7MGS - chains A and B; structure by X-ray diffraction, 1.84 A resolution.

# Chain A
Protein: 3C-like proteinase
From: Severe acute respiratory syndrome coronavirus 2
Notes: EC 3.4.22.69
Reference sequence: P0DTD1 (R1AB_SARS2); residues 1-306 here correspond to UniProt positions 3264-3569 (UniProt number = residue number + 3263)
Chain sequence (306 residues; numbered 1 to 306; the number before each row is that of its first residue):
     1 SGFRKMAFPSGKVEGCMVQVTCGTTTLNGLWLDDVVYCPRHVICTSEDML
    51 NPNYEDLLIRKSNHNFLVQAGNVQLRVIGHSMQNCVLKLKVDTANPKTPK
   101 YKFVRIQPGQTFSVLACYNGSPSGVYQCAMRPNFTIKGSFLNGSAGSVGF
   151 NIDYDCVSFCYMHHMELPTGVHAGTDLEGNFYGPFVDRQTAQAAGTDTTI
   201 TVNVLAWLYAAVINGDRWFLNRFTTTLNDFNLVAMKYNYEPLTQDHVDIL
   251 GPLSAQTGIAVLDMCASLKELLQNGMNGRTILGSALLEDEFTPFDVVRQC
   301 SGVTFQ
Disordered / not traced: 306
Sequence notes: engineered mutation A145 (Cys3408 in P0DTD1)
UniProt features mapped onto this chain:
  - active site: H41 (For 3CL-PRO activity)
  - site: Q306 (Cleavage)
  - cross-link (Glycyl lysine isopeptide (Lys-Gly)): K5 (interchain with G-Cter in ubiquitin), K90 (interchain with G-Cter in ubiquitin)
Reported in the primary citation:
  - catalytic residues: G143, A145
  - binding site for Ser-ala-val-leu-gln-ser-gly-phe (chain B): M49, F140, N142, H163, M165, Q189
  - mutagenesis - C145A: abolished catalytic activity with Ser-ala-val-leu-gln-ser-gly-phe (chain B)

# Chain B
Protein: Ser-ala-val-leu-gln-ser-gly-phe
Chain sequence (9 residues; each row starts with the number of its first residue):
   524 SAVLQSGFR
Disordered / not traced: 532

# Chain A / chain B interface
Contacting residue pairs (41; chain A residue first):
  T24(A) with G530(B); F531(B)
  T25(A) with S529(B); G530(B)
  T26(A) with S529(B); G530(B), hydrogen bond (backbone-backbone); F531(B)
  H41(A) with L527(B); Q528(B); S529(B), hydrogen bond (side chain-backbone)
  M49(A) with L527(B), hydrophobic; S529(B)
  Y54(A) with L527(B)
  F140(A) with Q528(B), hydrogen bond (backbone-side chain)
  L141(A) with Q528(B)
  N142(A) with Q528(B); S529(B), hydrogen bond (side chain-backbone)
  G143(A) with Q528(B), hydrogen bond (backbone-backbone); S529(B), hydrogen bond (backbone-backbone); G530(B)
  S144(A) with Q528(B), hydrogen bond (backbone-backbone)
  A145(A) with Q528(B), hydrogen bond (backbone-backbone); S529(B)
  H163(A) with Q528(B), hydrogen bond
  H164(A) with L527(B); Q528(B), hydrogen bond (backbone-backbone)
  M165(A) with V526(B); L527(B), hydrophobic
  E166(A) with A525(B); V526(B), hydrogen bond (backbone-backbone); Q528(B)
  L167(A) with A525(B), hydrophobic
  P168(A) with S524(B)
  H172(A) with Q528(B)
  D187(A) with L527(B)
  R188(A) with A525(B)
  Q189(A) with S524(B); A525(B)
  T190(A) with S524(B); A525(B), hydrogen bond (backbone-backbone)
  Q192(A) with A525(B)
Other interface residues (no listed pair), chain A (26 interface residues in all): L27, A191
The authors on this interface:
  - specific contacts: M49(A)-L527(B), F140(A)-Q528(B) (backbone contact), N142(A)-Q528(B) (water-mediated contact), N142(A)-S529(B) (hydrogen bond), N142(A)-G530(B) (backbone contact), G143(A)-Q528(B) (backbone contact), G143(A)-G530(B) (backbone contact), A145(A)-Q528(B) (backbone contact), H163(A)-Q528(B) (hydrogen bond), M165(A)-L527(B), Q189(A)-L527(B) (water-mediated contact)

# Overview
26 residues of chain A face 8 of chain B across their interface; the contacts include 12 hydrogen bonds. Among
the polar pairs are H41(A)-S529(B), F140(A)-Q528(B) and N142(A)-S529(B). The paper describes contacts between
M49(A) and L527(B) and M165(A) and L527(B); backbone contacts between F140(A) and Q528(B), N142(A) and G530(B)
and G143(A) and Q528(B) among others; water-mediated contacts between N142(A) and Q528(B) and Q189(A) and
L527(B). From the paper: catalytic residues G143(A) and A145(A); C145A of chain A abolishes catalytic activity
with Ser-ala-val-leu-gln-ser-gly-phe (chain B).
Chain A is 3C-like proteinase (Severe acute respiratory syndrome coronavirus 2) and chain B is
Ser-ala-val-leu-gln-ser-gly-phe; the structure, SARS-CoV-2 main protease in complex with N-terminal
autoprocessing substrate, was determined by X-ray diffraction, deposited together with 7MGR.
